PDB entry 6VOI | electron microscopy, 4.03 A resolution (low resolution: residue-level contacts below are approximate; hydrogen-bond / salt-bridge calls are withheld) | chains E and g of the 9 polymer chains in the assembly

[Chain E]
Protein: ATP synthase subunit beta, chloroplastic
Organism: Spinacia oleracea
Notes: EC 7.1.2.2
Reference sequence: P00825 (ATPB_SPIOL); residue numbers follow UniProt; this construct covers 1-498
Chain sequence (498 residues; each row starts with the number of its first residue):
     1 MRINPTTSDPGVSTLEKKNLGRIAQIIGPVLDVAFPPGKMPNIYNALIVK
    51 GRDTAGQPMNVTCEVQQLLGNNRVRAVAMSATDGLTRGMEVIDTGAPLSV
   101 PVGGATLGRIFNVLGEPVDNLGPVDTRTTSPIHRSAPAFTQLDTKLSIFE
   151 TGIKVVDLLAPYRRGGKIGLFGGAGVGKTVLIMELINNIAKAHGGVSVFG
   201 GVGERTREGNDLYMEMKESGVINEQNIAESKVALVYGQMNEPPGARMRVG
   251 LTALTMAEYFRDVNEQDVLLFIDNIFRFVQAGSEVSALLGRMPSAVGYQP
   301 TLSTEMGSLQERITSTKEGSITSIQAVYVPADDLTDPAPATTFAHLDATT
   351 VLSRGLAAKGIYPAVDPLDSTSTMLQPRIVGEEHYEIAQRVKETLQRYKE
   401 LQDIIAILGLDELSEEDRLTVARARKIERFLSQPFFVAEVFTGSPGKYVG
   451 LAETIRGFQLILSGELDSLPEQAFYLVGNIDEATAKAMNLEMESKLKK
Disordered / not traced: 1-15, 497-498
Small-molecule neighbours: ATP (adenosine-5'-triphosphate): Ala344, Thr373, Gln376, Arg378, Ile379
Curated features (UniProtKB/Swiss-Prot):
  - binding site (ATP): Gly172 to Thr179

[Chain g]
Protein: ATP synthase gamma chain, chloroplastic
Organism: Spinacia oleracea
Reference sequence: P05435 (ATPG_SPIOL); numbering as in UniProt (aligned over 1-364)
Chain sequence (364 residues; each row starts with the number of its first residue):
     1 MACSLSFSSSVSTFHLPTTTQSTQAPPNNATTLPTTNPIQCANLRELRDR
    51 IGSVKNTQKITEAMKLVAAAKVRRAQEAVVNGRPFSETLVEVLYNMNEQL
   101 QTEDVDVPLTKIRTVKKVALMVVTGDRGLCGGFNNMLLKKAESRIAELKK
   151 LGVDYTIISIGKKGNTYFIRRPEIPVDRYFDGTNLPTAKEAQAIADDVFS
   201 LFVSEEVDKVEMLYTKFVSLVKSDPVIHTLLPLSPKGEICDINGKCVDAA
   251 EDELFRLTTKEGKLTVERDMIKTETPAFSPILEFEQDPAQILDALLPLYL
   301 NSQILRALQESLASELAARMTAMSNATDNANELKKTLSINYNRARQAKIT
   351 GEILEIVAGANACV
Disordered / not traced: 1-40, 364
Disulfide bonds: Cys240-Cys246
Curated features (UniProtKB/Swiss-Prot):
  - active site: Cys130

[How chain E and chain g interact]
Pairs across the interface (33; chain E residue first):
  Met292(E) - Val357(g)
  Pro293(E) - Ile353(g)
  Pro293(E) - Val357(g)
  Ala295(E) - Thr350(g)
  Val296(E) - Gln346(g)
  Val296(E) - Ile349(g)
  Asp333(E) - Asn342(g)
  Asp333(E) - Arg345(g)
  Asp333(E) - Gln346(g)
  Thr335(E) - Gln346(g)
  Asp336(E) - Arg345(g)
  Asp336(E) - Gln346(g)
  Arg397(E) - Glu261(g)
  Arg397(E) - Gly262(g)
  Asp403(E) - Leu66(g)
  Ile404(E) - Thr259(g)
  Ile404(E) - Leu264(g)
  Ile407(E) - Leu66(g)
  Ile407(E) - Ala69(g)
  Ile407(E) - Ala70(g)
  Ile407(E) - Arg73(g)
  Leu408(E) - Leu257(g)
  Leu408(E) - Leu264(g)
  Glu412(E) - Arg73(g)
  Glu412(E) - Gln76(g)
  Glu412(E) - Leu257(g)
  Glu412(E) - Thr258(g)
  Leu413(E) - Thr259(g)
  Ser414(E) - Thr259(g)
  Glu416(E) - Lys260(g)
  Glu416(E) - Glu261(g)
  Asp417(E) - Thr259(g)
  Asp417(E) - Lys260(g)
Also at the interface, not in a pair above, chain E (21 interface residues in all): Ser294, Pro330, Ala331, Leu401
Also at the interface, not in a pair above, chain g (21 interface residues in all): Lys65, Leu354
Interface features reported in the paper:
  - pairs named by the authors: Glu412(E)-Gln76(g) (hydrogen bond)

[Overview]
The chain E/chain g interface involves 21 residues from each chain. The authors report a hydrogen bond between
Glu412(E) and Gln76(g). Chain E binds ATP. UniProt lists 8 ATP-binding residues on chain E; active-site
residue Cys130(g) on chain g.
Chain E is ATP synthase subunit beta, chloroplastic and chain g is ATP synthase gamma chain, chloroplastic,
both from Spinacia oleracea; the structure, Chloroplast ATP synthase (O1, CF1), was determined by electron
microscopy together with 6VM1, 6VM4, 6VMB, 6VMD, 6VMG, 6VOF and 8 further entries from the same study.
